5Z4Z - chains A and B; structure by X-ray diffraction, 2.05 A resolution.

[Chain A (and B)]
Molecule: Transcriptional regulator CysB
From: Pseudomonas aeruginosa
Notes: chain B of this document is another copy of the same molecule, construct and numbering; everything in this record applies to it too
UniProtKB: A0A2C6M5K9 (A0A2C6M5K9_PSEAI); residues 1-90 here = UniProt positions 1-90
Amino-acid sequence (91 residues; row label = number of the first residue in the row; numbering starts at 0):
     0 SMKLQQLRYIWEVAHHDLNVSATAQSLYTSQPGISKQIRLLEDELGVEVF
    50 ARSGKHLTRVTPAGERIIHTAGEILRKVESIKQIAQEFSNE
Not modelled in the structure: 54, 90 (chain B: 54)
Differences from the reference sequence: expression tag (0)

[Chain A / chain B interface]
Residue-residue contacts - 44 pairs, chain A then chain B:
  Met1(A) - Leu3(B)
  Met1(A) - Val77(B)  hydrophobic
  Met1(A) - Lys81(B)
  Lys2(A) - Leu3(B)
  Leu3(A) - Met1(B)
  Leu3(A) - Leu3(B)  hydrophobic
  Leu6(A) - Ile80(B)  hydrophobic
  Leu44(A) - Ile80(B)  hydrophobic
  Leu44(A) - Ala84(B)
  Gly45(A) - Ser88(B)
  Val46(A) - Ala84(B)
  Val46(A) - Ser88(B)
  Pro61(A) - Phe87(B)  hydrophobic
  Ala62(A) - Phe87(B)  hydrophobic
  Arg65(A) - Ile83(B)
  Ile66(A) - Ile80(B)  hydrophobic
  Thr69(A) - Lys76(B)
  Thr69(A) - Ser79(B)
  Thr69(A) - Ile80(B)
  Glu72(A) - Lys76(B)  salt bridge
  Ile73(A) - Ile73(B)  hydrophobic
  Ile73(A) - Lys76(B)
  Ile73(A) - Val77(B)  hydrophobic
  Ile73(A) - Ile80(B)  hydrophobic
  Lys76(A) - Thr69(B)
  Lys76(A) - Glu72(B)
  Lys76(A) - Ile73(B)
  Val77(A) - Met1(B)  hydrophobic
  Val77(A) - Ile73(B)
  Ile80(A) - Leu44(B)  hydrophobic
  Ile80(A) - Ile66(B)  hydrophobic
  Ile80(A) - Thr69(B)
  Ile80(A) - Ile73(B)  hydrophobic
  Ile83(A) - Arg65(B)
  Ile83(A) - Ile66(B)  hydrophobic
  Ile83(A) - Thr69(B)
  Ala84(A) - Leu44(B)
  Ala84(A) - Val46(B)
  Glu86(A) - Arg65(B)  salt bridge
  Phe87(A) - Val46(B)
  Phe87(A) - Pro61(B)  hydrophobic
  Phe87(A) - Ala62(B)  hydrophobic
  Phe87(A) - Arg65(B)
  Ser88(A) - Val46(B)
Other interface residues (no listed pair), chain A (24 interface residues in all): Ala70, Lys81
Other interface residues (no listed pair), chain B (24 interface residues in all): Lys2, Leu6, Gly45, Ala70

[Summary]
Chain A and chain B each contribute 24 residues to their interface; the contacts include 2 salt bridges. Polar
pairs include Glu72(A)-Lys76(B) and Glu86(A)-Arg65(B).
Chain A and chain B are both Transcriptional regulator CysB (Pseudomonas aeruginosa); the structure, Crystal
structure of PaCysB NTD domain with space group C2, was determined by X-ray diffraction (same publication as
5Z4Y).
